Entry 6DGM (X-ray diffraction, 1.49 A resolution); this record covers chain A.

== Chain A ==
Molecule: Phosphoglycerol transferase GacH
From: Streptococcus pyogenes MGAS5005
UniProt: Q9A0F9 (Q9A0F9_STRP1); residue numbers follow UniProt; this construct covers 444-824
Chain sequence (383 residues; each row starts with the number of its first residue):
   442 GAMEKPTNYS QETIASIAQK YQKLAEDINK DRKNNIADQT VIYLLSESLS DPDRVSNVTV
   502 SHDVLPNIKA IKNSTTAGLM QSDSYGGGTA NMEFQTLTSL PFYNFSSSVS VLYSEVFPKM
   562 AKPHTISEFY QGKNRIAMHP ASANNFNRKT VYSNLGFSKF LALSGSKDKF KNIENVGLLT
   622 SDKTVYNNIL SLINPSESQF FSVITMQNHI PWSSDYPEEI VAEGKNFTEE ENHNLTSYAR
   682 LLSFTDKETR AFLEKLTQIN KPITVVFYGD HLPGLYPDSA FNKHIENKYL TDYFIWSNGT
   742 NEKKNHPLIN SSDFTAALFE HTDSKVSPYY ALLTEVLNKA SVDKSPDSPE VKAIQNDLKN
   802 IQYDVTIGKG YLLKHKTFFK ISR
Unresolved in the structure: 823-824
Construct notes: expression tag (442-443)
Ion coordination: Ca2+ site 1: D472, D764; Mn2+: E488, T530, D711, H712 (together with sn-glycerol-1-phosphate); Ca2+ site 2: N595 (shared with 2 residues of chain B)
Residues lining bound ligands: sn-glycerol-1-phosphate (1GP): E488, G528, G529, T530, H580, A582, N586, F587, R589, I645, M647, H650, D711, H712
Reported in the primary citation:
  - Mn2+ coordination: E488, T530, D711, H712
  - binding site for sn-glycerol-1-phosphate: G529, T530, H580, N586, R589, H650
  - catalytic residues: T530 (proposed by the authors, not directly observed)
  - mutagenesis - T530A: abolished catalytic activity

== Summary ==
Ligands of chain A: sn-glycerol-1-phosphate. D472 and D764 form the Ca2+ site 1. E488, T530, D711 and H712
form the Mn2+ site. From the paper: the catalytic residue T530; T530A abolishes catalytic activity.
Chain A is Phosphoglycerol transferase GacH (Streptococcus pyogenes MGAS5005); the structure, Streptococcus
pyogenes phosphoglycerol transferase GacH in complex with sn-glycerol-1-phosphate, was determined by X-ray
diffraction, deposited together with 5U9Z.
